1VQL - chains 0 and Y of the 32 polymer chains in the assembly; structure by X-ray diffraction, 2.30 A resolution.

== Chain 0 ==
Molecule: 23S ribosomal RNA
Source organism: Haloarcula marismortui
Sequence (2922 nucleotides; each row starts with the number of its first residue):
     2 UUGGCUACUAUGCCAGCUGGUGGAUUGCUCGGCUCAGGCGCUGAUGAAGG
    52 ACGUGCCAAGCUGCGAUAAGCCAUGGGGAGCCGCACGGAGGCGAAGAACC
   102 AUGGAUUUCCGAAUGAGAAUCUCUCUAACAAUUGCUUCGCGCAAUGAGGA
   152 ACCCCGAGAACUGAAACAUCUCAGUAUCGGGAGGAACAGAAAACGCAAUG
   202 UGAUGUCGUUAGUAACCGCGAGUGAACGCGAUACAGCCCAAACCGAAGCC
   252 CUCACGGGCAAUGUGGUGUCAGGGCUACCUCUCAUCAGCCGACCGUCUCG
   302 ACGAAGUCUCUUGGAACAGAGCGUGAUACAGGGUGACAACCCCGUACUCG
   352 AGACCAGUACGACGUGCGGUAGUGCCAGAGUAGCGGGGGUUGGAUAUCCC
   402 UCGCGAAUAACGCAGGCAUCGACUGCGAAGGCUAAACACAACCUGAGACC
   452 GAUAGUGAACAAGUAGUGUGAACGAACGCUGCAAAGUACCCUCAGAAGGG
   502 AGGCGAAAUAGAGCAUGAAAUCAGUUGGCGAUCGAGCGACAGGGCAUACA
   552 AGGUCCCUCGACGAAUGACCGACGCGCGAGCGUCCAGUAAGACUCACGGG
   602 AAGCCGAUGUUCUGUCGUACGUUUUGAAAAACGAGCCAGGGAGUGUGUCU
   652 GCAUGGCAAGUCUAACCGGAGUAUCCGGGGAGGCACAGGGAAACCGACAU
   702 GGCCGCAGGGCUUUGCCCGAGGGCCGCCGUCUUCAAGGGCGGGGAGCCAU
   752 GUGGACACGACCCGAAUCCGGACGAUCUACGCAUGGACAAGAUGAAGCGU
   802 GCCGAAAGGCACGUGGAAGUCUGUUAGAGUUGGUGUCCUACAAUACCCUC
   852 UCGUGAUCUAUGUGUAGGGGUGAAAGGCCCAUCGAGUCCGGCAACAGCUG
   902 GUUCCAAUCGAAACAUGUCGAAGCAUGACCUCCGCCGAGGUAGUCUGUGA
   952 GGUAGAGCGACCGAUUGGUGUGUCCGCCUCCGAGAGGAGUCGGCACACCU
  1002 GUCAAACUCCAAACUUACAGACGCCGUUUGACGCGGGGAUUCCGGUGCGC
  1052 GGGGUAAGCCUGUGUACCAGGAGGGGAACAACCCAGAGAUAGGUUAAGGU
  1102 CCCCAAGUGUGGAUUAAGUGUAAUCCUCUGAAGGUGGUCUCGAGCCCUAG
  1152 ACAGCCGGGAGGUGAGCUUAGAAGCAGCUACCCUCUAAGAAAAGCGUAAC
  1202 AGCUUACCGGCCGAGGUUUGAGGCGCCCAAAAUGAUCGGGACUCAAAUCC
  1252 ACCACCGAGACCUGUCCGUACCACUCAUACUGGUAAUCGAGUAGAUUGGC
  1302 GCUCUAAUUGGAUGGAAGUAGGGGUGAAAACUCCUAUGGACCGAUUAGUG
  1352 ACGAAAAUCCUGGCCAUAGUAGCAGCGAUAGUCGGGUGAGAACCCCGACG
  1402 GCCUAAUGGAUAAGGGUUCCUCAGCACUGCUGAUCAGCUGAGGGUUAGCC
  1452 GGUCCUAAGUCAUACCGCAACUCGACUAUGACGAAAUGGGAAACGGGUUA
  1502 AUAUUCCCGUGCCACUAUGCAGUGAAAGUUGACGCCCUGGGGUCGAUCAC
  1552 GCUGGGCAUUCGCCCAGUCGAACCGUCCAACUCCGUGGAAGCCGUAAUGG
  1602 CAGGAAGCGGACGAACGGCGGCAUAGGGAAACGUGAUUCAACCUGGGGCC
  1652 CAUGAAAAGACGAGCAUAGUGUCCGUACCGAGAACCGACACAGGUGUCCA
  1702 UGGCGGCGAAAGCCAAGGCCUGUCGGGAGCAACCAACGUUAGGGAAUUCG
  1752 GCAAGUUAGUCCCGUACCUUCGGAAGAAGGGAUGCCUGCUCCGGAACGGA
  1802 GCAGGUCGCAGUGACUCGGAAGCUCGGACUGUCUAGUAACAACAUAGGUG
  1852 ACCGCAAAUCCGCAAGGACUCGUACGGUCACUGAAUCCUGCCCAGUGCAG
  1902 GUAUCUGAACACCUCGUACAAGAGGACGAAGGACCUGUCAACGGCGGGGG
  1952 UAACUAUGACCCUCUUAAGGUAGCGUAGUACCUUGCCGCAUCAGUAGCGG
  2002 CUUGCAUGAAUGGAUUAACCAGAGCUUCACUGUCCCAACGUUGGGCCCGG
  2052 UGAACUGUACAUUCCAGUGCGGAGUCUGGAGACACCCAGGGGGAAGCGAA
  2102 GACCCUAUGGAGCUUUACUGCAGGCUGUCGCUGAGACGUGGUCGCCGAUG
  2152 UGCAGCAUAGGUAGGAGACACUACACAGGUACCCGCGCUAGCGGGCCACC
  2202 GAGUCAACAGUGAAAUACUACCCGUCGGUGACUGCGACUCUCACUCCGGG
  2252 AGGAGGACACCGAUAGCCGGGCAGUUUGACUGGGGCGGUACGCGCUCGAA
  2302 AAGAUAUCGAGCGCGCCCUAUGGCUAUCUCAGCCGGGACAGAGACCCGGC
  2352 GAAGAGUGCAAGAGCAAAAGAUAGCUUGACAGUGUUCUUCCCAACGAGGA
  2402 ACGCUGACGCGAAAGCGUGGUCUAGCGAACCAAUUAGCCUGCUUGAUGCG
  2452 GGCAAUUGAUGACAGAAAAGCUACCCUAGGGAUAACAGAGUCGUCACUCG
  2502 CAAGAGCACAUAUCGACCGAGUGGCUUGCUACCUCGAUGUCGGUUCCCUC
  2552 CAUCCUGCCCGUGCAGAAGCGGGCAAGGGUGAGGUUGUUCGCCUAUUAAA
  2602 GGAGGUCGUGAGCUGGGUUUAGACCGUCGUGAGACAGGUCGGCUGCUAUC
  2652 UACUGGGUGUGUAAUGGUGUCUGACAAGAACGACCGUAUAGUACGAGAGG
  2702 AACUACGGUUGGUGGCCACUGGUGUACCGGUUGUUCGAGAGAGCACGUGC
  2752 CGGGUAGCCACGCCACACGGGGUAAGAGCUGAACGCAUCUAAGCUCGAAA
  2802 CCCACUUGGAAAAGAGACACCGCCGAGGUCCCGCGUACAAGACGCGGUCG
  2852 AUAGACUCGGGGUGUGCGCGUCGAGGUAACGAGACGUUAAGCCCACGAGC
  2902 ACUAACAGACCAAAGCCAUCAU
Unresolved in the structure: 2-9, 126-127, 715, 971-998, 1560, 1952-1963, 2137-2236, 2339-2343, 2665-2666, 2915-2923
Differences from the reference sequence: modified residue (628, 2587-2588, 2619, 2621)
Modified / non-standard residues: 1MA (6-hydro-1-methyladenosine-5'-monophosphate) at position 628, OMU (o2'-methyluridine 5'-monophosphate) at position 2587, OMG (o2'-methylguanosine-5'-monophosphate) at position 2588, UR3 (3-methyluridine-5'-monophoshate) at position 2619, PSU (pseudouridine-5'-monophosphate) at position 2621
Metal / ion sites: Na+ site 1: U12 (shared with 1 residue of chain R); Mg2+ site 1 near G28 (its only coordinating residue here); Na+ site 2: C40, C443; Na+ site 3: G56, A59, G61; Sr2+ site 1: C85, A86, C87; Sr2+ site 2: C85 (shared with 1 residue of chain T); Na+ site 4: C141, G142; Na+ site 5 near U146 (its only coordinating residue here); Sr2+ site 3: G147, A183 (shared with 1 residue of chain M); Mg2+ site 2: C162, U2276; Mg2+ site 3: A165, A167, C168; Na+ site 6: A165, A166, A167; 47 more Mg2+ sites not listed; 54 more Na+ sites not listed; 2 more K+ sites not listed; 73 more Sr2+ sites not listed

== Chain Y ==
Molecule: 50S ribosomal protein L32E
Source organism: Haloarcula marismortui
UniProt: P12736 (RL32_HALMA); residue numbers follow UniProt; this construct covers 0-240
Amino-acid sequence (241 residues; numbered 0 to 240; the number before each row is that of its first residue; numbering starts at 0):
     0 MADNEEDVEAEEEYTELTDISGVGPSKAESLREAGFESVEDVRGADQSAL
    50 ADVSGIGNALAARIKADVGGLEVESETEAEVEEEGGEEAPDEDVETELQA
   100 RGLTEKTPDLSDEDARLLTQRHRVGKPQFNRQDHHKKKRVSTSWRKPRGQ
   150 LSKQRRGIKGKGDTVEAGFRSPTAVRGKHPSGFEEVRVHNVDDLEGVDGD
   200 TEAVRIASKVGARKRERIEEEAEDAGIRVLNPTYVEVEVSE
Unresolved in the structure: 0-94, 237-240
Metal / ion sites: Mg2+: His133, Val139

== Interface between chain 0 and chain Y ==
Contacting residue pairs (171):
  G320(0) - Arg212(Y)  hydrogen bond to the sugar
  A521(0) - Lys137(Y)  salt bridge to the phosphate
  U522(0) - Lys137(Y)  salt bridge to the phosphate
  G537(0) - Lys135(Y)  hydrogen bond to the sugar
  G537(0) - Lys160(Y)  sugar contact
  C538(0) - His134(Y)  salt bridge to the phosphate
  C538(0) - Lys135(Y)  salt bridge to the phosphate
  G539(0) - His134(Y)  sugar contact
  G539(0) - Gly159(Y)  hydrogen bond to the base
  A540(0) - Gln127(Y)  hydrogen bond to the phosphate
  A540(0) - Gly159(Y)  sugar contact
  A540(0) - Gly161(Y)  sugar contact
  C541(0) - Pro126(Y)  phosphate contact
  C541(0) - Gln127(Y)  hydrogen bond to the phosphate
  A551(0) - Tyr233(Y)  hydrogen bond to the phosphate
  A552(0) - Arg204(Y)  hydrogen bond to the phosphate
  A552(0) - Leu229(Y)  sugar contact
  A552(0) - Pro231(Y)  phosphate contact
  A552(0) - Tyr233(Y)  hydrogen bond to the phosphate
  G553(0) - His178(Y)  salt bridge to the phosphate
  G553(0) - Pro179(Y)  sugar contact
  G553(0) - Arg204(Y)  salt bridge to the phosphate
  G554(0) - His178(Y)  salt bridge to the phosphate
  G554(0) - Ser180(Y)  phosphate contact
  G554(0) - Arg227(Y)  salt bridge to the phosphate
  U555(0) - His121(Y)  phosphate contact
  C556(0) - His121(Y)  salt bridge to the phosphate
  C594(0) - Arg122(Y)  hydrogen bond to the phosphate
  U595(0) - Thr118(Y)  phosphate contact
  U595(0) - Arg122(Y)  salt bridge to the phosphate
  C617(0) - Lys158(Y)  hydrogen bond to the sugar
  C617(0) - Gly159(Y)  base contact
  G618(0) - Lys158(Y)  sugar contact
  G618(0) - Lys160(Y)  hydrogen bond to the sugar
  A620(0) - Asp132(Y)  hydrogen bond to the sugar
  A620(0) - Lys135(Y)  hydrogen bond to the sugar
  A620(0) - Lys152(Y)  phosphate contact
  A620(0) - Lys160(Y)  salt bridge to the phosphate
  C621(0) - Gln131(Y)  hydrogen bond to the phosphate
  C621(0) - Asp132(Y)  sugar contact
  C621(0) - Ser151(Y)  phosphate contact
  C621(0) - Lys152(Y)  salt bridge to the phosphate
  G622(0) - Gln131(Y)  hydrogen bond to the phosphate
  G622(0) - Arg147(Y)  phosphate contact
  G622(0) - Gly148(Y)  hydrogen bond to the phosphate
  G622(0) - Ser151(Y)  hydrogen bond to the phosphate
  U623(0) - Gly148(Y)  phosphate contact
  U623(0) - Gln149(Y)  hydrogen bond to the phosphate
  U623(0) - Leu150(Y)  base contact
  U624(0) - Leu150(Y)  base contact
  U625(0) - Leu150(Y)  base contact
  1MA_628(0) - Leu150(Y)  sugar contact
  A629(0) - Lys152(Y)  salt bridge to the phosphate
  C637(0) - Lys136(Y)  salt bridge to the phosphate
  C637(0) - Arg138(Y)  salt bridge to the phosphate
  C638(0) - Lys136(Y)  phosphate contact
  C638(0) - Lys137(Y)  phosphate contact
  C638(0) - Arg138(Y)  salt bridge to the phosphate
  A639(0) - Arg138(Y)  phosphate contact
  C905(0) - Arg144(Y)  salt bridge to the phosphate
  C906(0) - Trp143(Y)  phosphate contact
  C906(0) - Arg144(Y)  phosphate contact
  C906(0) - Lys145(Y)  hydrogen bond to the phosphate
  C906(0) - Arg147(Y)  salt bridge to the phosphate
  A907(0) - Trp143(Y)  hydrogen bond to the phosphate
  A907(0) - Lys145(Y)  phosphate contact
  A907(0) - Val164(Y)  sugar contact
  A908(0) - Glu165(Y)  phosphate contact
  A908(0) - Ala166(Y)  hydrogen bond to the phosphate
  G1071(0) - Gln149(Y)  phosphate contact
  G1071(0) - Arg154(Y)  sugar contact
  G1072(0) - Arg154(Y)  salt bridge to the phosphate
  G1072(0) - Arg155(Y)  phosphate contact
  A1073(0) - Arg155(Y)  sugar contact
  A1073(0) - Gly156(Y)  hydrogen bond to the sugar
  A1073(0) - Ile157(Y)  phosphate contact
  G1074(0) - Ile157(Y)  phosphate contact
  G1074(0) - Lys158(Y)  hydrogen bond to the phosphate
  G1075(0) - Lys158(Y)  salt bridge to the phosphate
  G1089(0) - Glu165(Y)  hydrogen bond to the sugar
  G1089(0) - Gly167(Y)  hydrogen bond to the base
  A1090(0) - Gly167(Y)  sugar contact
  A1090(0) - Phe168(Y)  sugar contact
  U1091(0) - Val123(Y)  sugar contact
  G1260(0) - Lys158(Y)  base contact
  U1266(0) - Arg115(Y)  hydrogen bond to the phosphate
  U1266(0) - Gln119(Y)  hydrogen bond to the sugar
  C1267(0) - Arg115(Y)  salt bridge to the phosphate
  C1267(0) - Leu116(Y)  sugar contact
  C1267(0) - Gln119(Y)  sugar contact
  C1267(0) - Pro171(Y)  sugar contact
  C1268(0) - Ala166(Y)  hydrogen bond to the sugar
  C1268(0) - Gly167(Y)  base contact
  C1268(0) - Arg169(Y)  sugar contact
  C1268(0) - Ser170(Y)  sugar contact
  C1268(0) - Pro171(Y)  sugar contact
  C1268(0) - Thr172(Y)  hydrogen bond to the phosphate
  C1268(0) - Arg175(Y)  hydrogen bond to the phosphate
  G1269(0) - Ala166(Y)  sugar contact
  G1269(0) - Thr172(Y)  phosphate contact
  G1269(0) - Arg175(Y)  salt bridge to the phosphate
  U1293(0) - Gln149(Y)  hydrogen bond to the sugar
  U1293(0) - Arg154(Y)  sugar contact
  A1294(0) - Gln149(Y)  phosphate contact
  G1311(0) - His188(Y)  sugar contact
  G1311(0) - Asn189(Y)  phosphate contact
  G1312(0) - His188(Y)  sugar contact
  G1312(0) - Asn189(Y)  phosphate contact
  G1312(0) - Lys208(Y)  hydrogen bond to the sugar
  G1312(0) - Val209(Y)  sugar contact
  G1312(0) - Lys213(Y)  salt bridge to the phosphate
  A1313(0) - Lys208(Y)  sugar contact
  A1313(0) - Val209(Y)  phosphate contact
  A1313(0) - Gly210(Y)  hydrogen bond to the phosphate
  A1313(0) - Lys213(Y)  salt bridge to the phosphate
  U1314(0) - Gly210(Y)  phosphate contact
  G1315(0) - Ala211(Y)  hydrogen bond to the phosphate
  G1315(0) - Arg212(Y)  hydrogen bond to the base
  G1315(0) - Glu215(Y)  hydrogen bond to the base
  G1316(0) - Gly210(Y)  phosphate contact
  G1316(0) - Ala211(Y)  hydrogen bond to the phosphate
  A1317(0) - Lys208(Y)  sugar contact
  A1318(0) - Lys208(Y)  phosphate contact
  G1324(0) - Arg204(Y)  base contact
  G1325(0) - Pro179(Y)  sugar contact
  U1326(0) - Arg120(Y)  salt bridge to the phosphate
  U1326(0) - Gly176(Y)  sugar contact
  U1326(0) - Lys177(Y)  sugar contact
  G1327(0) - Arg120(Y)  salt bridge to the phosphate
  G1327(0) - Lys125(Y)  base contact
  G1327(0) - Arg169(Y)  hydrogen bond to the phosphate
  G1327(0) - Ser170(Y)  phosphate contact
  G1327(0) - Arg175(Y)  phosphate contact
  G1327(0) - Gly176(Y)  hydrogen bond to the phosphate
  A1328(0) - Lys125(Y)  phosphate contact
  A1328(0) - Phe128(Y)  sugar contact
  A1328(0) - Val164(Y)  sugar contact
  A1328(0) - Glu165(Y)  base contact
  A1328(0) - Ala166(Y)  hydrogen bond to the base
  A1328(0) - Phe168(Y)  sugar contact
  A1328(0) - Arg169(Y)  salt bridge to the phosphate
  A1328(0) - Ser170(Y)  hydrogen bond to the phosphate
  A1328(0) - Arg175(Y)  salt bridge to the phosphate
  A1329(0) - Lys125(Y)  salt bridge to the phosphate
  A1329(0) - Phe128(Y)  phosphate contact
  A1329(0) - Trp143(Y)  phosphate contact
  A1329(0) - Val164(Y)  sugar contact
  A1329(0) - Arg169(Y)  base contact
  A1330(0) - Ser142(Y)  phosphate contact
  A1330(0) - Trp143(Y)  hydrogen bond to the phosphate
  A1331(0) - Ser142(Y)  hydrogen bond to the phosphate
  A1331(0) - Arg144(Y)  salt bridge to the phosphate
  U1333(0) - Arg186(Y)  hydrogen bond to the phosphate
  U1333(0) - Arg204(Y)  sugar contact
  C1334(0) - Arg186(Y)  salt bridge to the phosphate
  C1334(0) - Arg204(Y)  hydrogen bond to the sugar
  C1334(0) - Ile205(Y)  sugar contact
  C1334(0) - Ala206(Y)  phosphate contact
  C1334(0) - Ser207(Y)  hydrogen bond to the phosphate
  C1334(0) - Asn230(Y)  hydrogen bond to the phosphate
  C1335(0) - Ser207(Y)  phosphate contact
  C1335(0) - Arg214(Y)  salt bridge to the phosphate
  C1335(0) - Asn230(Y)  hydrogen bond to the phosphate
  C1343(0) - Lys208(Y)  hydrogen bond to the sugar
  G1344(0) - Lys208(Y)  sugar contact
  A1356(0) - Arg130(Y)  salt bridge to the phosphate
  A1356(0) - Asp132(Y)  base contact
  A1356(0) - Lys136(Y)  base contact
  A1356(0) - Arg138(Y)  hydrogen bond to the sugar
  A1356(0) - Val139(Y)  base contact
  U2059(0) - Lys136(Y)  hydrogen bond to the sugar
Also at the interface, not in a pair above, chain 0 (74 interface residues in all): C596, G1290, A2060
Also at the interface, not in a pair above, chain Y (80 interface residues in all): Glu112, Pro146, Asp162, Val174, Glu184, Arg216

== Summary ==
Chain 0 and chain Y form an interface of 74 and 80 residues respectively, with 51 hydrogen bonds and 33 salt
bridges. Among the polar pairs are G539(0)-Gly159(Y), G1089(0)-Gly167(Y) and G1315(0)-Arg212(Y). The Na+ site
2 is built by C40(0) and C443(0).
Chain 0 is 23S ribosomal RNA and chain Y is 50S ribosomal protein L32E, both from Haloarcula marismortui; the
structure, The structure of the transition state analogue "DCSN" bound to the large ribosomal subunit of
haloarcula ..., was determined by X-ray diffraction (same publication as 1VQ4, 1VQ5, 1VQ8, 1VQ9, 1VQK, 1VQM,
1VQO and 1VQP).
